Entry 5XUT (X-ray diffraction, 2.40 A resolution); this record covers chains A and B of the 4 polymer chains in the assembly.

[Chain A]
Name: LbCpf1
Organism: Lachnospiraceae bacterium ND2006
Sequence (1231 residues; each row starts with the number of its first residue; numbers below 1 keep their minus sign (Gly-2 is residue -2)):
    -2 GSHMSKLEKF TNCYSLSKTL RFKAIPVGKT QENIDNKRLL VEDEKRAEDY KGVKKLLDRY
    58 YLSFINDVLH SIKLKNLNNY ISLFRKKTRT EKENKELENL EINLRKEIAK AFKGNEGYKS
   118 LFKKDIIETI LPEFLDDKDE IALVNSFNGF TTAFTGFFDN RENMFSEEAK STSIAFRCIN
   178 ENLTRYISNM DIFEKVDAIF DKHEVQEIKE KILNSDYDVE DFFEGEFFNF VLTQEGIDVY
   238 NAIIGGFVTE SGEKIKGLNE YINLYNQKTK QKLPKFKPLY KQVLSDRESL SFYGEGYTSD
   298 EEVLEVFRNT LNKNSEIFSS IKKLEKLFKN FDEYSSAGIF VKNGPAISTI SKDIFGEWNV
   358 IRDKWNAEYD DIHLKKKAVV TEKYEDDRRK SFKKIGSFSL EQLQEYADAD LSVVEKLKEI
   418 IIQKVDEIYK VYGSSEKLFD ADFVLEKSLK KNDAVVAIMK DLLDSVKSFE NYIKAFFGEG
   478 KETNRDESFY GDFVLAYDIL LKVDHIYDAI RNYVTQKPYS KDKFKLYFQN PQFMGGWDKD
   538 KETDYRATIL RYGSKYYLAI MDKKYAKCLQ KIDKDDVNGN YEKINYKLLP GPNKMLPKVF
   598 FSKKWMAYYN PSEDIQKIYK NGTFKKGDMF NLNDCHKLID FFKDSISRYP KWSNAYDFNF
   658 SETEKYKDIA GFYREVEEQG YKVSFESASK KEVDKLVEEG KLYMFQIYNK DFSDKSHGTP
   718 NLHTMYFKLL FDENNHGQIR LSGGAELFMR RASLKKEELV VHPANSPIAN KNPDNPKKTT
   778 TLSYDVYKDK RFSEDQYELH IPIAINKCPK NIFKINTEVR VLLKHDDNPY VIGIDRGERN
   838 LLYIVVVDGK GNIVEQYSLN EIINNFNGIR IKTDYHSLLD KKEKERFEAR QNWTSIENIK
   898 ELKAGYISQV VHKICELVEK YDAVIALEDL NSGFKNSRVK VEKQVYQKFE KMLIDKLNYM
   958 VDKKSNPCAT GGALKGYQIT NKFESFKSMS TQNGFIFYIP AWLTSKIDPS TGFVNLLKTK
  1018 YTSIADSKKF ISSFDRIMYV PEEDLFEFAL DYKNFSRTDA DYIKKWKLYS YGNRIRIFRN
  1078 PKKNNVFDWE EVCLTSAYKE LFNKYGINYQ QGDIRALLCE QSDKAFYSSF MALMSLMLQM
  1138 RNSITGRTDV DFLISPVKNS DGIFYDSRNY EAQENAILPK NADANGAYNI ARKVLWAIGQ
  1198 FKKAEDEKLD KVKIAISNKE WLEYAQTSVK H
Not modelled in the structure: -2 to 0, 372-376, 1078-1081, 1227-1228
Ion coordination: Mg2+: Thr716 (shared with A-4(B) of chain B)
From the paper describing this entry:
  - binding site for the 29-nt DNA strand: Lys538, Tyr542
  - conformationally variable residues (order/disorder transition): Lys595
  - catalytic residues: Arg1138 (proposed by the authors, not directly observed)
  - mutagenesis - D832A, E925A, D1180A: abolished catalytic activity
  - mutagenesis - R1138A: decreased catalytic activity

[Chain B]
Molecule: crRNA
Sequence (40 nucleotides; numbered -20 to 19; the number before each row is that of its first residue; numbers below 1 keep their minus sign (A-20 is residue -20)):
   -20 AAUUUCUACU AAGUGUAGAU GGAAAUUAGG UGCGCUUGGC
Ion coordination: Mg2+: A-4 (shared with Thr716(A) of chain A); Na+ near G11 (its only coordinating residue here)

[Interface between chain A and chain B]
Pairs across the interface (140):
  Ser14(A) with G0(B), base contact
  Lys15(A) with G0(B), salt bridge to the phosphate
  Thr16(A) with G0(B), hydrogen bond to the base; G1(B), hydrogen bond to the sugar
  Arg18(A) with U-17(B), hydrogen bond to the base; U-16(B), sugar contact; G1(B), salt bridge to the phosphate
  Phe19(A) with U-17(B), sugar contact
  Lys20(A) with U-17(B), hydrogen bond to the sugar
  Lys51(A) with A3(B), hydrogen bond to the phosphate; A4(B), salt bridge to the phosphate
  Asp55(A) with U5(B), phosphate contact
  Asn157(A) with A3(B), hydrogen bond to the sugar; A4(B), sugar contact
  Arg158(A) with A4(B), hydrogen bond to the sugar; U5(B), salt bridge to the phosphate
  Thr169(A) with A4(B), base contact
  Arg174(A) with U6(B), hydrogen bond to the phosphate; A7(B), salt bridge to the phosphate
  Lys251(A) with U15(B), sugar contact
  Lys253(A) with U16(B), hydrogen bond to the sugar
  Leu261(A) with U16(B), sugar contact; G17(B), sugar contact
  Gln264(A) with G17(B), hydrogen bond to the base; G18(B), sugar contact
  Lys267(A) with C19(B), salt bridge to the phosphate
  Tyr277(A) with A7(B), phosphate contact
  Lys278(A) with U6(B), salt bridge to the phosphate; A7(B), hydrogen bond to the phosphate
  Gln279(A) with U6(B), phosphate contact
  Val280(A) with U5(B), phosphate contact; U6(B), phosphate contact
  Leu281(A) with U5(B), phosphate contact; U6(B), hydrogen bond to the phosphate
  Trp355(A) with C19(B), base contact
  Lys464(A) with G13(B), hydrogen bond to the phosphate; C14(B), salt bridge to the phosphate
  Lys471(A) with U15(B), salt bridge to the phosphate
  Asp501(A) with C14(B), sugar contact
  Tyr504(A) with C12(B), sugar contact; G13(B), sugar contact
  Asp505(A) with G13(B), hydrogen bond to the sugar
  Arg508(A) with C12(B), hydrogen bond to the sugar; G13(B), hydrogen bond to the sugar
  Lys520(A) with A2(B), salt bridge to the phosphate
  Asn706(A) with U-17(B), phosphate contact
  Lys707(A) with U-18(B), hydrogen bond to the base; U-17(B), hydrogen bond to the phosphate; U-5(B), hydrogen bond to the base
  Ser710(A) with G-6(B), hydrogen bond to the phosphate
  Lys712(A) with U-7(B), phosphate contact; G-6(B), phosphate contact
  Ser713(A) with U-5(B), hydrogen bond to the phosphate
  His714(A) with A-9(B), salt bridge to the phosphate; G-6(B), sugar contact; U-5(B), hydrogen bond to the phosphate
  Gly715(A) with U-5(B), hydrogen bond to the phosphate; A-4(B), phosphate contact
  Thr716(A) with A-4(B), hydrogen bond to the phosphate; G-3(B), phosphate contact
  Asn718(A) with U-17(B), base contact; U-16(B), base contact; A-2(B), hydrogen bond to the base; U-1(B), base contact
  Leu719(A) with U-1(B), hydrogen bond to the base
  His720(A) with U-1(B), stacking on the base; G0(B), salt bridge to the phosphate
  Glu743(A) with A2(B), sugar contact
  Phe745(A) with A2(B), sugar contact
  Arg747(A) with U-16(B), salt bridge to the phosphate
  His759(A) with A-20(B), sugar contact
  Ile765(A) with A-20(B), base contact
  Ala766(A) with A-20(B), hydrogen bond to the base
  Asn767(A) with A-20(B), hydrogen bond to the base; U-11(B), hydrogen bond to the sugar; A-10(B), phosphate contact
  Lys768(A) with U-11(B), hydrogen bond to the phosphate
  Asn769(A) with C-12(B), phosphate contact; U-11(B), hydrogen bond to the phosphate
  Asn772(A) with U-11(B), hydrogen bond to the phosphate; A-10(B), hydrogen bond to the phosphate
  Lys774(A) with A-10(B), salt bridge to the phosphate; G-8(B), hydrogen bond to the base
  Thr777(A) with U-11(B), hydrogen bond to the sugar; A-10(B), hydrogen bond to the phosphate; G-8(B), base contact
  Leu779(A) with G-8(B), base contact
  Tyr781(A) with A-19(B), hydrogen bond to the base; G-8(B), sugar contact; U-7(B), stacking on the base
  Tyr784(A) with A-19(B), sugar contact
  Lys785(A) with A-20(B), sugar contact; A-19(B), phosphate contact
  Asp786(A) with A-19(B), hydrogen bond to the phosphate
  Lys787(A) with U-18(B), phosphate contact; U-7(B), base contact
  Arg788(A) with U-18(B), salt bridge to the phosphate; U-16(B), salt bridge to the phosphate; C-15(B), salt bridge to the phosphate
  Phe789(A) with C-15(B), phosphate contact
  Gln793(A) with U-17(B), hydrogen bond to the phosphate; U-16(B), hydrogen bond to the phosphate
  His797(A) with G1(B), hydrogen bond to the sugar; A2(B), phosphate contact
  Phe863(A) with A-10(B), base contact; U-5(B), sugar contact; A-4(B), sugar contact
  Asn864(A) with A-10(B), sugar contact; A-9(B), base contact
  Ile866(A) with A-10(B), base contact
  Ile868(A) with A-13(B), sugar contact; A-10(B), base contact
  Thr870(A) with A-13(B), hydrogen bond to the sugar
  Tyr872(A) with U-14(B), hydrogen bond to the sugar; A-13(B), hydrogen bond to the sugar
  Leu875(A) with A-13(B), sugar contact
  Phe884(A) with G11(B), sugar contact
  Arg887(A) with U10(B), hydrogen bond to the sugar; G11(B), hydrogen bond to the sugar
  Gln888(A) with G11(B), phosphate contact; C12(B), hydrogen bond to the phosphate
  Glu898(A) with C-15(B), hydrogen bond to the sugar; U-14(B), sugar contact
  Leu899(A) with U-14(B), phosphate contact; A-13(B), phosphate contact
  Gly902(A) with U-14(B), sugar contact
  Ser905(A) with G-3(B), base contact; A-2(B), sugar contact
  His909(A) with G-3(B), hydrogen bond to the phosphate; A-2(B), salt bridge to the phosphate
  Asn933(A) with G8(B), hydrogen bond to the sugar; G9(B), phosphate contact
  Val936(A) with G9(B), sugar contact
  Lys937(A) with G9(B), phosphate contact; U10(B), phosphate contact
  Lys953(A) with A-2(B), salt bridge to the phosphate; U-1(B), salt bridge to the phosphate
  Lys960(A) with G-3(B), salt bridge to the phosphate; A-2(B), salt bridge to the phosphate
  Lys961(A) with G-3(B), phosphate contact
Other interface residues (no listed pair), chain A (100 interface residues in all): Phe154, Glu257, Ser282, Arg284, Ser345, Arg359, Glu467, Tyr705, Val757, Val783, Glu795, Pro799, Tyr903, Gln906, Met949, Val958

[Overview]
Chain A and chain B form an interface of 100 and 40 residues respectively; the contacts include 50 hydrogen
bonds, 22 salt bridges and 2 aromatic stacking contacts. Among the polar pairs are Thr16(A)-G0(B),
Arg18(A)-U-17(B) and Gln264(A)-G17(B). From the paper: the catalytic residue Arg1138(A); D832A, E925A and
D1180A of chain A abolish catalytic activity.
Chain A is LbCpf1 (Lachnospiraceae bacterium ND2006) and chain B is crRNA; the structure, Crystal structure of
Lachnospiraceae bacterium ND2006 Cpf1 in complex with crRNA and target DNA (TCTA PAM), was determined by X-ray
diffraction together with 5XUS, 5XUU and 5XUZ from the same study.
